5U05 - chains A and C of the 4 polymer chains in the assembly; structure by electron microscopy, 7.90 A resolution (low resolution: residue-level contacts below are approximate; hydrogen-bond / salt-bridge calls are withheld).

== Chain A (and C) ==
Name: CTP synthase
Organism: Escherichia coli
Notes: EC 6.3.4.2; chain C of this document is another copy of the same molecule, construct and numbering; everything in this record applies to it too
UniProtKB: B7MLA1 (PYRG_ECO45); residue numbers follow UniProt; this construct covers 1-545
Sequence (545 residues; each row starts with the number of its first residue):
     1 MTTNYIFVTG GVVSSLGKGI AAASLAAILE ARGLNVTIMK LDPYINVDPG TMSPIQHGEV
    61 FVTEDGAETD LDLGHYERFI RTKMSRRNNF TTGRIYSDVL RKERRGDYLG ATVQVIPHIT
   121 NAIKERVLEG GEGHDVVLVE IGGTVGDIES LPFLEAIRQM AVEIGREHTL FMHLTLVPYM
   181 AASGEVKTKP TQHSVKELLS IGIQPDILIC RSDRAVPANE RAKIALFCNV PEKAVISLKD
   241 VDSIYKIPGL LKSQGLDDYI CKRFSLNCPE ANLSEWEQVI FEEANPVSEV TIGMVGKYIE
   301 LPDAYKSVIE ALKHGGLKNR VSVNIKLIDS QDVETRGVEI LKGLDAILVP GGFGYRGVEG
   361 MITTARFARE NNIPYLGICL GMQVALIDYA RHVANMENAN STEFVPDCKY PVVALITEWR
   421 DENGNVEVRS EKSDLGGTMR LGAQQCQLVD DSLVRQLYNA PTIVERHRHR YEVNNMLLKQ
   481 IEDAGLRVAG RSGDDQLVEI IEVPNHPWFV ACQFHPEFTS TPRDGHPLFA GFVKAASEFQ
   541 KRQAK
Disordered / not traced: 428-437, 545
Curated features (UniProtKB/Swiss-Prot):
  - active site: Cys379 (Nucleophile), His515, Glu517
  - binding site (CTP): Ser14, Asp147 to Glu149, Lys187 to Gln192, Lys223
  - binding site (UTP): Ser14, Lys187 to Gln192, Lys223
  - binding site (ATP): Ser15 to Ile20, Asp72, Lys239 to Val241
  - binding site (Mg(2+)): Asp72, Glu140
  - binding site (L-glutamine): Gly352, Leu380 to Gln383, Glu403, Arg470
Disulfides: Cys261-Cys268
What the authors report for this chain:
  - mutagenesis - F281C/T335C: decreased catalytic activity

== Chain A / chain C interface ==
Contacting residue pairs (7):
  Ser14(A) - Lys187(C)
  Ser15(A) - Lys187(C)
  Asp147(A) - Lys189(C)
  Asp147(A) - His193(C)
  Lys187(A) - Ser15(C)
  Lys189(A) - Asp147(C)
  His193(A) - Asp147(C)
Interface residues without a listed pair, chain A (9 interface residues in all): Val12, Val13, Pro190
Interface residues without a listed pair, chain C (10 interface residues in all): Val12, Val13, Ser14, Met180, Pro190

== Overview ==
The interface between chain A and chain C involves 9 residues on one side and 10 on the other. Curated
annotation (UniProt) lists 3 active-site residues, 11 CTP-binding residues, 8 UTP-binding residues and 10
ATP-binding residues on chain A. The paper reports that F281C/T335C of chain A reduce catalytic activity.
Chain A and chain C are both CTP synthase (Escherichia coli); the structure, Cryo-EM structure of the E. coli
CTP synthase tetramer, was determined by electron microscopy together with 5TKV, 5U03, 5U3C and 5U6R from the
same study.
